PDB entry 5BZV | X-ray diffraction, 2.35 A resolution | chains A and B

Chain A:
Protein: Suppressor protein MPT5
From: Saccharomyces cerevisiae (strain ATCC 204508 / S288c)
Notes: fragment: uno residues 201-600
Reference sequence: P39016 (MPT5_YEAST); numbering as in UniProt (aligned over 201-600)
Amino-acid sequence (400 residues; each row starts with the number of its first residue):
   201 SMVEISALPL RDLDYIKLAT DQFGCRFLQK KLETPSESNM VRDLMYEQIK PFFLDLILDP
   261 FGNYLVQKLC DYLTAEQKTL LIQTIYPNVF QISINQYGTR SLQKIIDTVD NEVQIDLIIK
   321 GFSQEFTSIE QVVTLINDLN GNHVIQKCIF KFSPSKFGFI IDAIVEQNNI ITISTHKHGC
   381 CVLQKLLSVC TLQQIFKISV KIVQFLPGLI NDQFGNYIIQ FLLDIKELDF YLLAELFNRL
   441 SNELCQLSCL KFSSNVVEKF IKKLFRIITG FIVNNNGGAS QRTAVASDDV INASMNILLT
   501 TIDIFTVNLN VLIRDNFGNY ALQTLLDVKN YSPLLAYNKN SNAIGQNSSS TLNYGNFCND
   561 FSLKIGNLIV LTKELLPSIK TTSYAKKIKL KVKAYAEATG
Not modelled in the structure: 201-203, 474-485, 536-555, 600
From the paper describing this entry:
  - binding site for the 9-nt RNA strand (chain B): Cys381

Chain B:
Molecule: 9-nt RNA strand
Sequence (9 nucleotides; each row starts with the number of its first residue):
     1 UGUACUAUA

How chain A and chain B interact:
Contacting residue pairs (48; chain A residue first):
  Gln222(A) with A9(B), hydrogen bond to the sugar
  Arg226(A) with A9(B), hydrogen bond to the sugar
  Gln229(A) with A9(B), hydrogen bond to the base
  Phe261(A) with A9(B), phosphate contact
  Asn263(A) with U8(B), hydrogen bond to the base
  Tyr264(A) with U8(B), hydrogen bond to the base; A9(B), stacking on the base
  Gln267(A) with U8(B), hydrogen bond to the base
  Gln296(A) with U8(B), sugar contact
  Tyr297(A) with U8(B), base contact
  Thr299(A) with A7(B), base contact
  Arg300(A) with A7(B), hydrogen bond to the base; U8(B), hydrogen bond to the phosphate
  Gln303(A) with A7(B), hydrogen bond to the base
  Leu339(A) with U6(B), base contact
  Asn340(A) with A7(B), sugar contact
  Asn342(A) with U6(B), hydrogen bond to the base
  His343(A) with U6(B), hydrogen bond to the base; A7(B), stacking on the base
  Gln346(A) with U6(B), hydrogen bond to the base
  Lys377(A) with A4(B), sugar contact
  His378(A) with U6(B), sugar contact
  Cys380(A) with A4(B), base contact
  Cys381(A) with C5(B), base contact; U6(B), base contact
  Gln384(A) with A4(B), hydrogen bond to the base
  Gln413(A) with U3(B), base contact
  Phe414(A) with A4(B), sugar contact
  Asn416(A) with U3(B), hydrogen bond to the base
  Tyr417(A) with U3(B), hydrogen bond to the base; A4(B), stacking on the base
  Gln420(A) with U3(B), hydrogen bond to the base
  Lys451(A) with G2(B), hydrogen bond to the sugar; U3(B), salt bridge to the phosphate
  Phe452(A) with U3(B), base contact
  Ser454(A) with G2(B), hydrogen bond to the base
  Asn455(A) with G2(B), hydrogen bond to the base; U3(B), base contact
  Glu458(A) with G2(B), hydrogen bond to the base
  Asn516(A) with U1(B), base contact
  Phe517(A) with G2(B), sugar contact
  Asn519(A) with U1(B), hydrogen bond to the base
  Tyr520(A) with U1(B), hydrogen bond to the base; G2(B), stacking on the base
  Gln523(A) with U1(B), hydrogen bond to the base
  Ser583(A) with U1(B), hydrogen bond to the sugar
  Tyr584(A) with U1(B), base contact
  Lys587(A) with U1(B), hydrogen bond to the base
Other interface residues (no listed pair), chain A (41 interface residues in all): Pro260

Summary:
41 residues of chain A face 9 of chain B across their interface; the contacts include 25 hydrogen bonds, 1
salt bridge and 4 aromatic stacking contacts. Among the polar pairs are Gln229(A)-A9(B), Asn263(A)-U8(B) and
Tyr264(A)-U8(B). From the paper: a binding site for the 9-nt RNA strand (chain B) at Cys381(A).
Here chain A is Suppressor protein MPT5 (Saccharomyces cerevisiae (strain ATCC 204508 / S288c)) and chain B is
a 9-nt RNA strand. Entry 5BZV (Crystal structure of the RNA-binding domain of yeast Puf5p bound to SMX2 RNA)
was determined by X-ray diffraction, deposited together with 5BYM, 5BZ1, 5BZ5 and 5BZU.
